Entry 5VHI (electron microscopy, 6.80 A resolution (low resolution: residue-level contacts below are approximate; hydrogen-bond / salt-bridge calls are withheld)); this record covers chains V and d of the 19 polymer chains in the assembly.

== Chain V ==
Molecule: 26S proteasome non-ATPase regulatory subunit 3
Organism: Homo sapiens
Reference sequence: O43242 (PSMD3_HUMAN); residues 18-505 here = UniProt positions 18-505
Sequence (488 residues; row label = number of the first residue in the row):
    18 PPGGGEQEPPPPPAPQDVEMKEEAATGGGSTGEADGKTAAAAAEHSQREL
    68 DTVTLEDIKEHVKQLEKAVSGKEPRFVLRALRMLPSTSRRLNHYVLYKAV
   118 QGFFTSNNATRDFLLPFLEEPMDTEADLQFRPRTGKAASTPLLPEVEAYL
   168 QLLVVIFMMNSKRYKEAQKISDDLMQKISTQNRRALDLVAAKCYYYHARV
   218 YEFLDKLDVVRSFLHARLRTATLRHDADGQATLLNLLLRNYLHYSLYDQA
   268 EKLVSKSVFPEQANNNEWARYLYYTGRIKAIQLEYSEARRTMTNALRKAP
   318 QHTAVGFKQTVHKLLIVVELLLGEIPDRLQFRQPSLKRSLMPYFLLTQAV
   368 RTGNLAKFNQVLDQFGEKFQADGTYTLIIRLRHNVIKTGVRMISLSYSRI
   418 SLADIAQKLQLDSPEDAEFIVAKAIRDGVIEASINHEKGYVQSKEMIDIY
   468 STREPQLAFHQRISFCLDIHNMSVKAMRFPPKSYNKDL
Swiss-Prot annotation at these positions:
  - modified residue (Phosphoserine): S418, S430
  - cross-link: K38 (Glycyl lysine isopeptide (Lys-Gly) (interchain with G-Cter in SUMO1))

== Chain d ==
Molecule: 26S proteasome non-ATPase regulatory subunit 8
Organism: Homo sapiens
Reference sequence: P48556 (PSMD8_HUMAN); residues 1-257 here correspond to UniProt positions 94-350 (UniProt number = residue number + 93)
Sequence (257 residues; row label = number of the first residue in the row):
     1 MYEQLKGEWNRKSPNLSKCGEELGRLKLVLLELNFLPTTGTKLTKQQLIL
    51 ARDILEIGAQWSILRKDIPSFERYMAQLKCYYFDYKEQLPESAYMHQLLG
   101 LNLLFLLSQNRVAEFHTELERLPAKDIQTNVYIKHPVSLEQYLMEGSYNK
   151 VFLAKGNIPAESYTFFIDILLDTIRDEIAGCIEKAYEKILFTEATRILFF
   201 NTPKKMTDYAKKRGWVLGPNNYYSFASQQQKPEDTTIPSTELAKQVIEYA
   251 RQLEMIV
Swiss-Prot annotation at these positions:
  - modified residue: S13 (Phosphoserine)
  - cross-link: K204 (Glycyl lysine isopeptide (Lys-Gly) (interchain with G-Cter in SUMO2))

== How chain V and chain d interact ==
Residue-residue contacts (50; chain V residue first):
  K223(V) - Y85(d)
  D225(V) - Y85(d)
  H260(V) - E120(d)
  S262(V) - R121(d)
  L263(V) - T117(d)
  L263(V) - E118(d)
  L263(V) - E120(d)
  L263(V) - R121(d)
  D265(V) - T117(d)
  I298(V) - T117(d)
  T391(V) - E120(d)
  T391(V) - P123(d)
  Y392(V) - P123(d)
  Y392(V) - Q128(d)
  T393(V) - L119(d)
  I396(V) - Q141(d)
  R397(V) - H116(d)
  R397(V) - L119(d)
  H400(V) - Q141(d)
  H400(V) - Y142(d)
  H400(V) - E145(d)
  E432(V) - R196(d)
  F436(V) - G146(d)
  F436(V) - S147(d)
  F436(V) - Y148(d)
  F436(V) - I197(d)
  K440(V) - G146(d)
  I442(V) - Y186(d)
  R443(V) - C181(d)
  S450(V) - E187(d)
  I451(V) - E187(d)
  I451(V) - K188(d)
  I451(V) - I189(d)
  N452(V) - E187(d)
  N452(V) - K188(d)
  H453(V) - K188(d)
  H453(V) - I189(d)
  H453(V) - L190(d)
  H453(V) - E193(d)
  E471(V) - P232(d)
  H477(V) - E241(d)
  H477(V) - L242(d)
  H477(V) - Q245(d)
  S481(V) - Y249(d)
  L484(V) - Y249(d)
  N488(V) - Q252(d)
  K492(V) - Q252(d)
  K492(V) - I256(d)
  R495(V) - Q252(d)
  R495(V) - L253(d)
Also at the interface, not in a pair above, chain V (35 interface residues in all): Y261, R399, A439, K461, I480, D485
Also at the interface, not in a pair above, chain d (34 interface residues in all): I182, Q228

== In short ==
35 residues of chain V face 34 of chain d across their interface.
Chain V is 26S proteasome non-ATPase regulatory subunit 3 and chain d is 26S proteasome non-ATPase regulatory
subunit 8, both from Homo sapiens; the structure, Conformational Landscape of the p28-Bound Human Proteasome
Regulatory Particle, was determined by electron microscopy, deposited together with 5VGZ, 5VHF, 5VHH, 5VHJ,
5VHM, 5VHN and 5 further entries.
